PDB entry 5OLE | X-ray diffraction, 1.78 A resolution | chain A

[Chain A]
Molecule: Lysozyme C
Organism: Gallus gallus
Notes: EC 3.2.1.17
Reference sequence: P00698 (LYSC_CHICK); residues 1-129 here correspond to UniProt positions 19-147 (UniProt number = residue number + 18)
Chain sequence (129 residues; numbered 1 to 129; the number before each row is that of its first residue):
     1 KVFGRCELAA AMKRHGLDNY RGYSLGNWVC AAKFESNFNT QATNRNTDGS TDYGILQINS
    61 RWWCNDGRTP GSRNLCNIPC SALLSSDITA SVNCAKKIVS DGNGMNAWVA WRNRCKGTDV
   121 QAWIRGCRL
Disulfide bonds: Cys-6/Cys-127, Cys-30/Cys-115, Cys-64/Cys-80, Cys-76/Cys-94
Bound ions: platinum (II) ion site 1: Arg-14 (together with dimethyl sulfoxide); platinum (II) ion site 2: His-15 (together with dimethyl sulfoxide)
UniProt features mapped onto this chain:
  - active site: Glu-35, Asp-52
  - binding site (substrate): Asp-101
What the authors report for this chain:
  - platinum (II) ion coordination: Arg-14, His-15

[Overview]
UniProt lists active-site residues Glu-35 and Asp-52 and substrate-binding residue Asp-101. From the paper:
platinum (II) ion coordination by Arg-14 and His-15.
Chain A is Lysozyme C (Gallus gallus); the structure, X-ray structure of the adduct formed upon reaction of
hen egg white lysozyme with a tetranuclear ..., was determined by X-ray diffraction, deposited together with
5OLD.
